PDB entry 5WNS | X-ray diffraction, 3.50 A resolution | chains A and T of the 21 polymer chains in the assembly

# Chain A
Molecule: 16S Ribosomal RNA rRNA
Organism: Thermus thermophilus HB8
Sequence (1522 nucleotides; numbered 0 to 1544 plus 19 insertion-coded residues; 42 numbers in that range are skipped by the numbering (no residue carries them; nothing is unmodelled there); the number before each row is that of its first residue; a row labelled like 190A-190L holds insertion residues (190A, then the next letters in order); numbering starts at 0):
     0 UUUGUUGGAG AGUUUGAUCC UGGCUCAGGG UGAACGCUGG CGGCGUGCCU AAGACAUGCA
    60 AGUCGUGCGG G
    73 CCGCGGGGUU UU
    88 ACUCCG
    95 UGGUC
   101 AGCGGCGGAC GGGUGAGUAA CGCGUGGGU
  129A G
   130 ACCUACCCGG AAGAGGGGGA CAACCCGGGG AAACUCGGGC UAAUCCCCCA UGUGGACCCG
   190 C
190A-190L CCCUUGGGGUGU
   191 GUCCAAAGGG CUUU
   216 GCCCGCUUCC GGAUGGGCCC GCGUCCCAUC AGCUAGUUGG UGGGGUAAUG GCCCACCAAG
   276 GCGACGACGG GUAGCCGGUC UGAGAGGAUG GCCGGCCACA GGGGCACUGA GACACGGGCC
   336 CCACUCCUAC GGGAGGCAGC AGUUAGGAAU CUUCCGCAAU GGGCGCAAGC CUGACGGAGC
   396 GACGCCGCUU GGAGGAAGAA GCCCUUCGGG GUGUAAACUC CUGAA
   442 CCCGGGACGA AACCCCCGAC GA
   474 GGGGACUGAC GGUACCGGG
   494 GUAAUAGCGC CGGCCAACUC CGUGCCAGCA GCCGCGGUAA UACGGAGGGC GCGAGCGUUA
   554 CCCGGAUUCA CUGGGCGUAA AGGGCGUGUA GGCGGCCUGG GGCGUCCCAU GUGAAAGACC
   614 ACGGCUCAAC CGUGGGGGAG CGUGGGAUAC GCUCAGGCUA GACGGUGGGA GAGGGUGGUG
   674 GAAUUCCCGG AGUAGCGGUG AAAUGCGCAG AUACCGGGAG GAACGCCGAU GGCGAAGGCA
   734 GCCACCUGGU CCACCCGUGA CGCUGAGGCG CGAAAGCGUG GGGAGCAAAC CGGAUUAGAU
   794 ACCCGGGUAG UCCACGCCCU AAACGAUGCG CGCUAGGUCU CUGGGUCU
   848 CCUGGGGGCC GAAGCUAACG CGUUAAGCGC GCCGCCUGGG GAGUACGGCC GCAAGGCUGA
   908 AACUCAAAGG AAUUGACGGG GGCCCGCACA AGCGGUGGAG CAUGUGGUUU AAUUCGAAGX
   968 AACGCGAAGA ACCUUACCAG GCCUUGACAU GCUAGG
 1003A G
  1004 AACCCGGGUG AAAGCCUGGG GUGCCCC
1030A-1030D GCGA
  1031 GGGGAGCCCU AGCACAGGUG CUGCAUGGCC GUCGUCAGCU CGUGCCGUGA GGUGUUGGGU
  1091 UAAGUCCCGC AACGAGCGCA ACCCCCGCCG UUAGUUGCCA GCGGUUCGGC CGGGCACUCU
  1151 AACGGGACUG CCCGCGAAA
  1171 GCGGGAGGAA GGAGGGGACG ACGUCUGGUC AGCAUGGCCC UUACGGCCUG GGCGACACAC
  1231 GUGCUACAAU GCCCACUACA AAGCGAUGCC ACCCGGCAAC GGGGAGCUAA UCGCAAAAAG
  1291 GUGGGCCCAG UUCGGAUUGG GGUCUGCAAC CCGACCCCAU GAAGCCGGAA UCGCUAGUAA
  1351 UCGCGGAUCA G
 1361A C
  1362 CAUGCCGCGG UGAAUACGUU CCCGGGCCUU GUACACACXG CCXGUXACGC CAUGGGAGCG
  1422 GGCUCUACCC GAAGUCGCCG GG
  1446 AGCCUACGGG
  1459 CAGGCGCCGA GGGUAGGGCC CGUGACUGGG GCGAAGUCGU AACAAGGUAG CUGUACCGGA
  1519 AGGUGCGGCU GGAUCCACUC CUUUCU
Disordered / not traced: 0-4, 1534-1538
Construct notes: conflict C1534 (A132811 in 55771382), A1535 (C132812 in 55771382)
Modified positions: PSU (pseudouridine-5'-monophosphate) at position 516, 7MG (7N-methyl-8-hydroguanosine-5'-monophosphate) at position 527, M2G (N2-dimethylguanosine-5'-monophosphate) at position 966, 5MC (5-methylcytidine-5'-monophosphate) at position 967, 2MG (2N-methylguanosine-5'-monophosphate) at position 1207, 5MC (5-methylcytidine-5'-monophosphate) at position 1400, 4OC (4n,o2'-methylcytidine-5'-monophosphate) at position 1402, 5MC (5-methylcytidine-5'-monophosphate) at position 1404, 5MC (5-methylcytidine-5'-monophosphate) at position 1407, UR3 (3-methyluridine-5'-monophoshate) at position 1498, MA6 (6N-dimethyladenosine-5'-monophoshate) at position 1518, MA6 (6N-dimethyladenosine-5'-monophoshate) at position 1519, PSU (pseudouridine-5'-monophosphate) at position 1540, PSU (pseudouridine-5'-monophosphate) at position 1541
Covalent attachments: covalent link U82-5MC_1400
Ion coordination: Mg2+ site 1 near U5 (its only coordinating residue here); Mg2+ site 2 near G21 (its only coordinating residue here); Mg2+ site 3 near C48 (its only coordinating residue here); Mg2+ site 4: A59, U387; Mg2+ site 5 near G61 (its only coordinating residue here); Mg2+ site 6 near G70 (its only coordinating residue here); Mg2+ site 7: A88, C89; Mg2+ site 8 near C89 (its only coordinating residue here); Mg2+ site 9: G107, G324; Mg2+ site 10 near G117 (its only coordinating residue here); Mg2+ site 11: C121, G124, U125; Mg2+ site 12 near C175 (its only coordinating residue here); 80 more Mg2+ sites not listed

# Chain T
Molecule: 30S ribosomal protein S20
UniProt: P80380 (RS20_THET8); residues 8-106 here = UniProt positions 8-106
Sequence (99 residues; numbered 8 to 106; the number before each row is that of its first residue):
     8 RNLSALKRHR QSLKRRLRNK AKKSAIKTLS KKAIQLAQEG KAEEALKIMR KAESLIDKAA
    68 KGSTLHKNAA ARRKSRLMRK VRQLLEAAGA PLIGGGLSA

# Interface between chain A and chain T
Residue-residue contacts (95):
  G102(A) - Arg17(T)  salt bridge to the phosphate
  C103(A) - Lys14(T)  salt bridge to the phosphate
  C103(A) - Arg17(T)  salt bridge to the phosphate
  C103(A) - Lys21(T)  phosphate contact
  G104(A) - Lys14(T)  hydrogen bond to the base
  G104(A) - Gln18(T)  hydrogen bond to the phosphate
  G104(A) - Lys21(T)  salt bridge to the phosphate
  G105(A) - Gln18(T)  phosphate contact
  G105(A) - Arg22(T)  salt bridge to the phosphate
  C106(A) - Arg15(T)  base contact
  G107(A) - Arg15(T)  hydrogen bond to the base
  G108(A) - Arg15(T)  base contact
  C132(A) - Lys74(T)  hydrogen bond to the phosphate
  C132(A) - Asn75(T)  phosphate contact
  U133(A) - Lys74(T)  salt bridge to the phosphate
  C175(A) - Arg25(T)  sugar contact
  C176(A) - Lys29(T)  salt bridge to the phosphate
  C177(A) - Lys65(T)  salt bridge to the phosphate
  C178(A) - Lys65(T)  salt bridge to the phosphate
  A185(A) - Glu60(T)  base contact
  A185(A) - Ala78(T)  phosphate contact
  A185(A) - Lys81(T)  hydrogen bond to the base
  C186(A) - Ala78(T)  sugar contact
  C186(A) - Lys81(T)  sugar contact
  C186(A) - Ser82(T)  hydrogen bond to the phosphate
  C186(A) - Met85(T)  hydrogen bond to the sugar
  C187(A) - Ser82(T)  hydrogen bond to the phosphate
  C187(A) - Met85(T)  sugar contact
  C187(A) - Arg86(T)  sugar contact
  C187(A) - Arg89(T)  hydrogen bond to the sugar
  C187(A) - Leu104(T)  sugar contact
  C187(A) - Ser105(T)  hydrogen bond to the base
  C188(A) - Arg89(T)  hydrogen bond to the sugar
  C188(A) - Ser105(T)  base contact
  U190L(A) - Ser105(T)  hydrogen bond to the base
  G191(A) - Met85(T)  base contact
  G191(A) - Gly101(T)  hydrogen bond to the sugar
  G191(A) - Gly102(T)  hydrogen bond to the sugar
  G191(A) - Gly103(T)  base contact
  G191(A) - Leu104(T)  hydrogen bond to the sugar
  G191(A) - Ser105(T)  hydrogen bond to the base
  U192(A) - Arg57(T)  sugar contact
  U192(A) - Glu60(T)  hydrogen bond to the sugar
  U192(A) - Gly102(T)  sugar contact
  U192(A) - Gly103(T)  sugar contact
  C193(A) - Glu60(T)  sugar contact
  C193(A) - Ser61(T)  hydrogen bond to the phosphate
  C193(A) - Asp64(T)  hydrogen bond to the sugar
  C194(A) - Ser61(T)  hydrogen bond to the phosphate
  C194(A) - Asp64(T)  sugar contact
  C194(A) - Lys65(T)  phosphate contact
  C194(A) - Lys68(T)  hydrogen bond to the sugar
  A195(A) - Lys65(T)  phosphate contact
  A195(A) - Lys68(T)  hydrogen bond to the sugar
  U223(A) - Lys68(T)  sugar contact
  G259(A) - Arg83(T)  salt bridge to the phosphate
  G259(A) - Lys87(T)  salt bridge to the phosphate
  G260(A) - Arg83(T)  hydrogen bond to the base
  U261(A) - Arg79(T)  salt bridge to the phosphate
  U261(A) - Arg80(T)  salt bridge to the phosphate
  A262(A) - Lys74(T)  sugar contact
  A262(A) - Asn75(T)  hydrogen bond to the sugar
  A262(A) - Ala76(T)  phosphate contact
  A262(A) - Arg79(T)  salt bridge to the phosphate
  A263(A) - Arg79(T)  salt bridge to the phosphate
  C322(A) - Ser19(T)  base contact
  C322(A) - Arg23(T)  sugar contact
  U323(A) - Ser19(T)  hydrogen bond to the sugar
  U323(A) - Arg22(T)  phosphate contact
  U323(A) - Arg23(T)  sugar contact
  U323(A) - Asn26(T)  hydrogen bond to the phosphate
  G324(A) - Arg22(T)  salt bridge to the phosphate
  G324(A) - Asn26(T)  hydrogen bond to the phosphate
  G324(A) - Ser70(T)  hydrogen bond to the phosphate
  A325(A) - Ser70(T)  phosphate contact
  A325(A) - Lys74(T)  sugar contact
  G331(A) - Leu10(T)  sugar contact
  G332(A) - Leu10(T)  phosphate contact
  G332(A) - His16(T)  sugar contact
  G333(A) - His16(T)  hydrogen bond to the sugar
  A349(A) - Arg8(T)  hydrogen bond to the sugar
  U1436(A) - Arg23(T)  salt bridge to the phosphate
  G1438(A) - Lys34(T)  salt bridge to the phosphate
  C1439(A) - Lys38(T)  salt bridge to the phosphate
  G1453(A) - Lys39(T)  hydrogen bond to the phosphate
  G1453(A) - Lys58(T)  sugar contact
  G1454(A) - Thr35(T)  phosphate contact
  G1454(A) - Lys39(T)  salt bridge to the phosphate
  G1455(A) - Ser31(T)  phosphate contact
  G1455(A) - Ala32(T)  phosphate contact
  G1455(A) - Thr35(T)  hydrogen bond to the phosphate
  C1459(A) - Lys27(T)  salt bridge to the phosphate
  C1459(A) - Ala28(T)  phosphate contact
  C1459(A) - Ser31(T)  hydrogen bond to the phosphate
  A1460(A) - Lys27(T)  salt bridge to the phosphate
Also at the interface, not in a pair above, chain A (51 interface residues in all): C131, C150, C174, G184, G258, C1437
Also at the interface, not in a pair above, chain T (52 interface residues in all): Ala12, Leu36, His73, Ala106

# Summary
51 residues of chain A and 52 residues of chain T are in contact; the contacts include 33 hydrogen bonds and
22 salt bridges. Polar contacts include G104(A)-Lys14(T), G107(A)-Arg15(T) and A185(A)-Lys81(T). A59(A) and
U387(A) form the Mg2+ site 4.
Here chain A is 16S Ribosomal RNA rRNA (Thermus thermophilus HB8) and chain T is 30S ribosomal protein S20.
Entry 5WNS (Crystal Structure of 30S ribosomal subunit from Thermus thermophilus) was determined by X-ray
diffraction, deposited together with 5WNP, 5WNQ, 5WNR, 5WNT, 5WNU and 5WNV.
